PDB entry 7VI9 | electron microscopy, 5.03 A resolution (low resolution: residue-level contacts below are approximate; hydrogen-bond / salt-bridge calls are withheld) | chains C and D of the 7 polymer chains in the assembly

# Chain C (and D)
Protein: Major capsid protein
From: Escherichia phage lambda
Notes: chain D of this document is another copy of the same molecule, construct and numbering; everything in this record applies to it too
Reference sequence: P03713 (CAPSD_LAMBD); residue numbers follow UniProt; this construct covers 1-341
Sequence (341 residues; each row starts with the number of its first residue):
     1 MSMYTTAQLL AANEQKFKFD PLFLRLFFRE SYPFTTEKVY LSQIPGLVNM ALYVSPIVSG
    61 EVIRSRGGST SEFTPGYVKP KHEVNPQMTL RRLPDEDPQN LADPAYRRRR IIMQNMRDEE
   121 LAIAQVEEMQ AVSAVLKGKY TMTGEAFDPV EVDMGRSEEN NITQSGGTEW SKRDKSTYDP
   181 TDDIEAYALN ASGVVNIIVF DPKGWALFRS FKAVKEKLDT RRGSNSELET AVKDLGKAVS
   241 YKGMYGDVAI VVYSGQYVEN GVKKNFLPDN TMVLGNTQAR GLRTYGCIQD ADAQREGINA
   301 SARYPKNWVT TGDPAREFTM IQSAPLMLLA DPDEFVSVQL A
Not modelled in the structure: 1-6

# Interface between chain C and chain D
Pairs across the interface (71; chain C residue first):
  Lys18(C) - Asp95(D)
  Glu30(C) - Arg91(D)
  Ser31(C) - Arg91(D)
  Ser31(C) - Arg92(D)
  Tyr32(C) - Thr89(D)
  Tyr32(C) - Arg91(D)
  Pro33(C) - Arg92(D)
  Gln43(C) - Thr89(D)
  Leu47(C) - Val258(D)
  Val48(C) - Gln125(D)
  Val48(C) - Val258(D)
  Asn49(C) - Ala122(D)
  Asn49(C) - Gln125(D)
  Asn49(C) - Val258(D)
  Asn49(C) - Glu259(D)
  Asn49(C) - Asn260(D)
  Met50(C) - Ala122(D)
  Met50(C) - Gln125(D)
  Met50(C) - Tyr257(D)
  Met50(C) - Val258(D)
  Ala51(C) - Val78(D)
  Ala51(C) - Lys79(D)
  Ala51(C) - Val126(D)
  Tyr53(C) - Pro75(D)
  Tyr53(C) - Gly76(D)
  Tyr53(C) - Tyr77(D)
  Tyr53(C) - Val78(D)
  Tyr53(C) - Met142(D)
  Tyr53(C) - Thr143(D)
  Tyr53(C) - Gly144(D)
  Tyr53(C) - Glu145(D)
  Tyr53(C) - Phe147(D)
  Val54(C) - Tyr77(D)
  Val54(C) - Lys79(D)
  Val54(C) - Phe147(D)
  Ser55(C) - Lys79(D)
  Ser55(C) - Phe147(D)
  Pro56(C) - Tyr77(D)
  Pro56(C) - Lys79(D)
  Pro56(C) - Gln289(D)
  Val58(C) - Lys79(D)
  Ser59(C) - Lys81(D)
  Gly60(C) - Lys81(D)
  Glu61(C) - Lys81(D)
  Val62(C) - Lys81(D)
  Val62(C) - His82(D)
  Val62(C) - Glu83(D)
  Val62(C) - Phe318(D)
  Ile63(C) - Lys81(D)
  Ile63(C) - His82(D)
  Ile63(C) - Glu83(D)
  Arg64(C) - Met88(D)
  Thr181(C) - Arg209(D)
  Asp182(C) - Arg209(D)
  Ser192(C) - Lys237(D)
  Val194(C) - Gly236(D)
  Val194(C) - Lys237(D)
  Val194(C) - Ala238(D)
  Val194(C) - Val239(D)
  Val194(C) - Ser254(D)
  Lys217(C) - Arg221(D)
  Asp219(C) - Arg221(D)
  Gly246(C) - Thr220(D)
  Gly246(C) - Arg222(D)
  Asp247(C) - Arg222(D)
  Asp247(C) - Tyr241(D)
  Asp247(C) - Lys242(D)
  Asn276(C) - Gly236(D)
  Asn276(C) - Lys237(D)
  Gln278(C) - Gly236(D)
  Glu334(C) - Lys237(D)
Also at the interface, not in a pair above, chain C (39 interface residues in all): Ile44, Glu185, Gly193, Met244, Ile298, Ala300
Also at the interface, not in a pair above, chain D (47 interface residues in all): Pro80, Leu90, Pro98, Asp118, Ile123, Asp148, Trp205, Ser240, Gly261

# Summary
Chain C and chain D form an interface of 39 and 47 residues respectively.
Both chains are Major capsid protein (Escherichia phage lambda). Entry 7VI9 (Cryo-EM structure of
bacteriophage lambda procapsid at 5.03 Angstrom) was determined by electron microscopy (same publication as
7VIA, 7VII and 7VIK).
